4YLG - chains A and B; structure by X-ray diffraction, 1.80 A resolution.

[Chain A (and B)]
Protein: ADP-ribosylation factor
Organism: Entamoeba histolytica HM-1:IMSS
Notes: chain B of this document is another copy of the same molecule, construct and numbering; everything in this record applies to it too
UniProt: C4LXL1 (C4LXL1_ENTHI); residues 1-173 here = UniProt positions 1-173
Sequence (173 residues; numbered 1 to 173; the number before each row is that of its first residue):
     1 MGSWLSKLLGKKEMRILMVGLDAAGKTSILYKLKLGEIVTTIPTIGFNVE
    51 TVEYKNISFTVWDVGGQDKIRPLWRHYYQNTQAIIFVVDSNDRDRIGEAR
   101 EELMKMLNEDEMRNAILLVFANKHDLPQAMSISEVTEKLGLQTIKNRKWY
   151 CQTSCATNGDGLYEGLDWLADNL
Not modelled in the structure: 1-2, 67-72 (chain B: 1-2, 67-76)
Metal / ion sites: Mg2+: Thr-27 (together with GDP)
Residues lining bound ligands:
  - GDP (guanosine-5'-diphosphate), molecule 1: Leu-21, Asp-22, Ala-23, Ala-24, Gly-25, Lys-26, Thr-27, Ser-28, Asp-63, Asn-122, Lys-123, Asp-125, Leu-126, Ser-154, Cys-155, Ala-156, Thr-157
  - GDP, molecule 2: Ile-45, Gly-46, Asn-48
From the paper describing this entry:
  - Mg2+ coordination: Thr-27
  - binding site for GDP: Asn-48

[Chain A / chain B interface]
Pairs across the interface - 17 pairs, chain A then chain B:
  Thr-27(A) / Asn-48(B)
  Ser-28(A) / Ile-42(B)
  Tyr-31(A) / Thr-41(B)
  Tyr-31(A) / Ile-42(B)
  Glu-37(A) / Val-39(B)
  Ile-38(A) / Ile-38(B)
  Ile-38(A) / Val-39(B)
  Ile-38(A) / Thr-40(B)  hydrogen bond (backbone-backbone)
  Val-39(A) / Glu-37(B)
  Val-39(A) / Ile-38(B)
  Thr-40(A) / Ile-38(B)  hydrogen bond (backbone-backbone)
  Thr-40(A) / Thr-40(B)
  Thr-41(A) / Tyr-31(B)
  Ile-42(A) / Thr-27(B)
  Ile-42(A) / Ser-28(B)
  Ile-42(A) / Tyr-31(B)
  Thr-157(A) / Ile-45(B)
Other interface residues (no listed pair), chain A (13 interface residues in all): Ile-45, Asn-48, Glu-50
Other interface residues (no listed pair), chain B (13 interface residues in all): Glu-50, Thr-157

[In short]
Chain A and chain B each contribute 13 residues to their interface, with 2 hydrogen bonds. Its one hydrogen
bond, Ile-38(A)/Thr-40(B), is backbone to backbone. Bound to chain A: GDP. The paper reports a binding site
for GDP at Asn-48(A); Mg2+ coordination by Thr-27(A).
Both chains are ADP-ribosylation factor (Entamoeba histolytica HM-1:IMSS). Entry 4YLG (Structure of an ADP
ribosylation factor from Entamoeba histolytica HM-1:IMSS bound to Mg-GDP) was determined by X-ray diffraction
together with 4Y0V from the same study.
